8GLW - chains G and X of the 11 polymer chains in the assembly; structure by electron microscopy, 3.51 A resolution.

Chain G:
Name: Transposon Tn7 transposition protein TnsC
Organism: Escherichia coli
Reference sequence: P05846 (TNSC_ECOLX); residue numbers follow UniProt; this construct covers 1-503
Chain sequence (523 residues; row label = number of the first residue in the row):
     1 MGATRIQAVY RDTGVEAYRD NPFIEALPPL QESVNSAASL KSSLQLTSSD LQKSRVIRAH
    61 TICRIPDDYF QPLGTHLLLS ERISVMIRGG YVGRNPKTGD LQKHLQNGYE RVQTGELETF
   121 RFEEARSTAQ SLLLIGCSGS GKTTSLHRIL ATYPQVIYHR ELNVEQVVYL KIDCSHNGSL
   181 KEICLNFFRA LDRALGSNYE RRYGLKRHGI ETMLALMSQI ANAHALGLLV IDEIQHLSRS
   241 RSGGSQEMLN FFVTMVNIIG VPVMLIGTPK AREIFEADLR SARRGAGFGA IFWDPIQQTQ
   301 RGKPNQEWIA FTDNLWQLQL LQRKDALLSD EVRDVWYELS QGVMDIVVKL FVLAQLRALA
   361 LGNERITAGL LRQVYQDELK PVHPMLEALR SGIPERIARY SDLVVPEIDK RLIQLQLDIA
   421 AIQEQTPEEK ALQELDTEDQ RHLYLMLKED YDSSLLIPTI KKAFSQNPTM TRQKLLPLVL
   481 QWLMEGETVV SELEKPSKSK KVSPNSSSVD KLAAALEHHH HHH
Disordered / not traced: 1, 276-287, 404-523
Differences from the reference sequence: engineered mutation Gly-2 (Ser in P05846); expression tag (504-523)
Bound ions: Mg2+: Thr-143 (together with ATP)
Small-molecule neighbours: ATP (adenosine-5'-triphosphate): Pro-66, Tyr-69, Phe-70, Gln-71, His-76, Ser-138, Gly-139, Ser-140, Gly-141, Lys-142, Thr-143, Thr-144, Thr-268, Phe-311, Met-344, Asp-345, Val-348

Chain X:
Name: Transposon Tn7 transposition protein TnsD
Organism: Escherichia coli
Reference sequence: P13991 (TNSD_ECOLX); residues 1-318 here = UniProt positions 1-318
Chain sequence (318 residues; numbered 1 to 318; the number before each row is that of its first residue):
     1 MRNFPVPYSN ELIYSTIARA GVYQGIVSPK QLLDEVYGNR KVVATLGLPS HLGVIARHLH
    61 QTGRYAVQQL IYEHTLFPLY APFVGKERRD EAIRLMEYQA QGAVHLMLGV AASRVKSDNR
   121 FRYCPDCVAL QLNRYGEAFW QRDWYLPALP YCPKHGALVF FDRAVDDHRH QFWALGHTEL
   181 LSDYPKDSLS QLTALAAYIA PLLDAPRAQE LSPSLEQWTL FYQRLAQDLG LTKSKHIRHD
   241 LVAERVRQTF SDEALEKLDL KLAENKDTCW LKSIFRKHRK AFSYLQHSIV WQALLPKLTV
   301 IEALQQASAL TEHSITTR
Disordered / not traced: 311-318
Bound ions: Zn2+: Cys-124, Cys-127, Cys-152, His-155
Curated features (UniProtKB/Swiss-Prot):
  - DNA-binding region: Tyr-222 to Leu-241 (H-T-H motif)

Interface between chain G and chain X:
Pairs across the interface (45; chain G residue first):
  Arg-5(G) / Gln-61(X)
  Gly-99(G) / Tyr-135(X)
  Gln-102(G) / Tyr-8(X)  hydrogen bond
  Gln-102(G) / Tyr-23(X)
  Gln-102(G) / Tyr-135(X)
  Gln-102(G) / Glu-137(X)
  Leu-105(G) / Tyr-23(X)  hydrophobic
  Gln-106(G) / Val-22(X)
  Gln-106(G) / Glu-137(X)  hydrogen bond
  Tyr-109(G) / Val-22(X)
  Tyr-109(G) / Val-27(X)
  Val-112(G) / Val-27(X)  hydrophobic
  Arg-121(G) / His-177(X)
  Phe-122(G) / His-177(X)
  Tyr-158(G) / Gln-61(X)
  Tyr-158(G) / Thr-62(X)
  Arg-160(G) / Thr-62(X)
  Arg-160(G) / Gly-63(X)
  Arg-160(G) / Arg-64(X)  hydrogen bond (backbone-side chain)
  Glu-161(G) / Arg-64(X)  hydrogen bond (backbone-side chain)
  Asn-163(G) / Asn-3(X)
  Asn-163(G) / Phe-4(X)  hydrogen bond (side chain-backbone)
  Asn-163(G) / His-58(X)
  Asn-163(G) / Leu-59(X)
  Asn-163(G) / Thr-62(X)
  Val-164(G) / Asn-3(X)
  Glu-165(G) / Arg-2(X)
  Glu-165(G) / Asn-3(X)
  Leu-195(G) / Arg-2(X)  hydrogen bond (backbone-side chain)
  Gly-196(G) / Arg-2(X)  hydrogen bond (backbone-side chain)
  Ser-197(G) / Arg-2(X)
  Tyr-199(G) / Arg-2(X)
  Arg-202(G) / Gln-24(X)  hydrogen bond
  Arg-202(G) / Ile-26(X)
  Arg-202(G) / Gln-31(X)
  Arg-202(G) / Glu-35(X)  salt bridge
  Tyr-203(G) / Gln-24(X)  hydrogen bond (side chain-backbone)
  Leu-216(G) / Gln-24(X)
  Leu-216(G) / Gly-25(X)
  Gln-219(G) / Val-22(X)
  Gln-219(G) / Tyr-23(X)
  Ile-220(G) / Gln-24(X)
  Ala-223(G) / Asn-3(X)  hydrogen bond (backbone-side chain)
  Ala-223(G) / Tyr-23(X)
  His-224(G) / Asn-3(X)
Interface residues without a listed pair, chain G (30 interface residues in all): Lys-103, Leu-162, Asn-198, Lys-206
Interface residues without a listed pair, chain X (26 interface residues in all): Val-6, Gly-21, Leu-132, Gly-136, Gly-176

In short:
30 residues of chain G and 26 residues of chain X are in contact, with 10 hydrogen bonds and 1 salt bridge.
Polar pairs include Arg-202(G)/Glu-35(X), Gln-102(G)/Tyr-8(X) and Gln-106(G)/Glu-137(X). Chain G binds ATP.
Cys-124(X), Cys-127(X), Cys-152(X) and His-155(X) form the Zn2+ site.
Chain G is Transposon Tn7 transposition protein TnsC and chain X is Transposon Tn7 transposition protein TnsD,
both from Escherichia coli; the structure, CryoEM structure of the TnsC(1-503)-TnsD(1-318)-DNA complex in a
7:2:1 stoichiometry from E. coli Tn7, was determined by electron microscopy, deposited together with 8GLU,
8GLX, 8VCJ and 8VCT.
